PDB entry 1P3O | X-ray diffraction, 2.75 A resolution | chains I and D of the 10 polymer chains in the assembly

# Chain I
Molecule: Palindromic 146bp Human Alpha-Satellite DNA fragment
Organism: Homo sapiens
Sequence (146 nucleotides; numbered 1 to 146; the number before each row is that of its first residue):
     1 ATCAATATCCACCTGCAGATTCTACCAAAAGTGTATTTGGAAACTGCTCC
    51 ATCAAAAGGCATGTTCAGCGGAATTCCGCTGAACATGCCTTTTGATGGAG
   101 CAGTTTCCAAATACACTTTTGGTAGAATCTGCAGGTGGATATTGAT

# Chain D
Name: Histone H2B
Organism: Xenopus laevis
Reference sequence: P02281 (H2B1_XENLA); residues 1198-1322 here correspond to UniProt positions 1-125 (UniProt number = residue number - 1197)
Chain sequence (125 residues; each row starts with the number of its first residue):
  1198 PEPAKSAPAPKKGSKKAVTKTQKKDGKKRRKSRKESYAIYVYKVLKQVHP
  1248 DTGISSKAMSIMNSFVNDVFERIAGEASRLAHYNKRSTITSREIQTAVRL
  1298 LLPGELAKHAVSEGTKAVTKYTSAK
Unresolved in the structure: 1198-1230
Construct notes: conflict Gln1219 (Pro23 in P02281), Leu1242 (Met46 in P02281), Ser1257 (Gly61 in P02281), Val1266 (Ile70 in P02281)
Curated features (UniProtKB/Swiss-Prot):
  - modified residue: Lys1213 (N6-acetyllysine)

# How chain I and chain D interact
Residue-residue contacts (12; chain I residue first):
  DA19(I) - Ser1252(D)  phosphate contact
  DA19(I) - Ser1253(D)  hydrogen bond to the phosphate
  DT20(I) - Gly1250(D)  phosphate contact
  DT20(I) - Ile1251(D)  phosphate contact
  DA29(I) - Glu1232(D)  phosphate contact
  DT32(I) - Lys1322(D)  salt bridge to the phosphate
  DG39(I) - Ser1284(D)  sugar contact
  DG39(I) - Thr1285(D)  hydrogen bond to the phosphate
  DG40(I) - Arg1283(D)  phosphate contact
  DG40(I) - Ser1284(D)  hydrogen bond to the phosphate
  DG40(I) - Thr1285(D)  hydrogen bond to the phosphate
  DA41(I) - Arg1283(D)  salt bridge to the phosphate
Other interface residues (no listed pair), chain D (11 interface residues in all): Tyr1239, Lys1282

# Summary
7 residues of chain I and 11 residues of chain D are in contact; the contacts include 4 hydrogen bonds and 2
salt bridges. Polar pairs include DA19(I)-Ser1253(D), DG39(I)-Thr1285(D) and DG40(I)-Ser1284(D).
Chain I is Palindromic 146bp Human Alpha-Satellite DNA fragment (Homo sapiens) and chain D is Histone H2B
(Xenopus laevis); the structure, Crystallographic Studies of Nucleosome Core Particles containing Histone
'Sin' Mutants, was determined by X-ray diffraction, deposited together with 1P34, 1P3A, 1P3B, 1P3F, 1P3G, 1P3I
and 4 further entries.
